PDB entry 8I0D | X-ray diffraction, 1.43 A resolution | chain A

# Chain A
Name: Glycosyltransferase
From: Scutellaria baicalensis
Notes: EC 2.4.1.-
UniProt: A0A482AQV3 (A0A482AQV3_SCUBA); the construct has insertions or renumbered stretches relative to UniProt, so the offset changes along the chain: 1-374 = UniProt 1-374; 376-458 = UniProt 375-457
Chain sequence (458 residues; numbered 1 to 458; the number before each row is that of its first residue):
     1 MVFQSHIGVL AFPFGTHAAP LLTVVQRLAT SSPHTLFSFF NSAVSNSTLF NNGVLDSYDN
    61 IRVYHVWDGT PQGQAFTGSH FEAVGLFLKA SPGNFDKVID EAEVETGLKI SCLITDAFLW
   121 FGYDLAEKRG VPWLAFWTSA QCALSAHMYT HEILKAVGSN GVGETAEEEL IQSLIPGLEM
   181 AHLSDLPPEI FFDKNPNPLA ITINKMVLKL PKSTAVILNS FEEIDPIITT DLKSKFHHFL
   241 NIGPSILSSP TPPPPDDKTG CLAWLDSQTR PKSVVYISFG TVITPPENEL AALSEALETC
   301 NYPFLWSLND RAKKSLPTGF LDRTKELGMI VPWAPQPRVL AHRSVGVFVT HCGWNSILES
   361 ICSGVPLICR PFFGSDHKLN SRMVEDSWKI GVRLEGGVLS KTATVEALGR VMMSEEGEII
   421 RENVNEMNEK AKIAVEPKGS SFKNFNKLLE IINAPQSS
Unresolved in the structure: 1, 51-52, 73-75, 161-164, 457-458
Sequence notes: insertion (375); engineered mutation H377 (Gln376 in A0A482AQV3)
Residues lining bound ligands: uridine-5'-diphosphate-glucose (UPG): F14, G15, T16, H17, T138, S139, Y276, S278, G280, T281, S307, W333, A334, Q336, P337, H351, C352, G353, W354, N355, S356, E359, S375, D376, H377, N380

# Overview
Bound to chain A: uridine-5'-diphosphate-glucose.
Chain A is Glycosyltransferase (Scutellaria baicalensis); the structure, Sb3GT1 375S/Q377H mutant complex with
UDP-Glc, was determined by X-ray diffraction (same publication as 8HZZ and 8I0E).
